Entry 7XUG (electron microscopy, 3.57 A resolution); this record covers chains I and J of the 8 polymer chains in the assembly.

== Chain I ==
Molecule: DNA-directed RNA polymerase subunit beta
From: Escherichia coli (strain K12)
Notes: EC 2.7.7.6
UniProtKB: P0A8V2 (RPOB_ECOLI); residues 1-1342 here = UniProt positions 1-1342
Amino-acid sequence (1342 residues; row label = number of the first residue in the row):
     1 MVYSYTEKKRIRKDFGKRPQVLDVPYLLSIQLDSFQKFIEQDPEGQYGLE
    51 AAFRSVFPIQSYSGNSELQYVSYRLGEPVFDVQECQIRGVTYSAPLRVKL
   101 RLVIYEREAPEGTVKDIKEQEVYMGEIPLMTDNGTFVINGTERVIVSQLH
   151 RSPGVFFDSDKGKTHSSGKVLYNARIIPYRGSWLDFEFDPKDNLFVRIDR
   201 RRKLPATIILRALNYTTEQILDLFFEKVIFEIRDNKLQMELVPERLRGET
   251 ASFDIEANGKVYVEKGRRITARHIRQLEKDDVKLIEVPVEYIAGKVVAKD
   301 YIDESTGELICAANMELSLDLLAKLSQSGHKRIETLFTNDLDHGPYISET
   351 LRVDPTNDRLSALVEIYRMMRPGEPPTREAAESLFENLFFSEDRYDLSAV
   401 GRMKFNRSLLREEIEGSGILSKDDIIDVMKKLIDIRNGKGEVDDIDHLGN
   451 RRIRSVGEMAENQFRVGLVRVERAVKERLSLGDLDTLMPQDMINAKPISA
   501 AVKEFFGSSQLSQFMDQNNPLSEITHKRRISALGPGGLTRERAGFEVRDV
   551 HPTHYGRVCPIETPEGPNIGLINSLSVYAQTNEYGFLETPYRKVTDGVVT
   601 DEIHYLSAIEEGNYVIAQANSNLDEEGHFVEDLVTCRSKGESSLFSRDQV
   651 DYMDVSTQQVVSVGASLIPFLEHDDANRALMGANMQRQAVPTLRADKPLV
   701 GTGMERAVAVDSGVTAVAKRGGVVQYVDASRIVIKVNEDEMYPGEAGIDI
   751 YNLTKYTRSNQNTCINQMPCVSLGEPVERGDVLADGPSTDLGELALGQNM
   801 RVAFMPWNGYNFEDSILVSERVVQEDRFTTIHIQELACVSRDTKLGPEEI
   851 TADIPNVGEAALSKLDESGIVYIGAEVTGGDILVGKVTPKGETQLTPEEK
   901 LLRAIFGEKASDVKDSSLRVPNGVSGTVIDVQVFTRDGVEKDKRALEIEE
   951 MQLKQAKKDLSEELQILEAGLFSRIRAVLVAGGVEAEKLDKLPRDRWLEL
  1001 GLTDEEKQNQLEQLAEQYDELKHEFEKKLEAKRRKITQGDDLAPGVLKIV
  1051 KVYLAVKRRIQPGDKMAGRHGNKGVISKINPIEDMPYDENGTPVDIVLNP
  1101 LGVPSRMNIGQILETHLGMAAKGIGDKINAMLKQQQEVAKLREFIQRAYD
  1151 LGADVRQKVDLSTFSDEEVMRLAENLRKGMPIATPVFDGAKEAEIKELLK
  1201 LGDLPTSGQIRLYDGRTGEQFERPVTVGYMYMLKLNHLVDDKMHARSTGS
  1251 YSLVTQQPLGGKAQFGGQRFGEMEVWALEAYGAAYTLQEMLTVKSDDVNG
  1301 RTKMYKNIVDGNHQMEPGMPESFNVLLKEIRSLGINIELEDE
Not modelled in the structure: 1, 890-914, 1342
Curated features (UniProtKB/Swiss-Prot):
  - modified residue (N6-acetyllysine): K1022, K1200
  - mutagenesis: I561 (I561S: Resistant to antibiotics salinamide A and B), I569 (I569S: Resistant to antibiotics salinamide A and B), A665 (A665E: Resistant to antibiotics salinamide A and B), D675 (D675A/G: Resistant to antibiotics salinamide A and B), N677 (N677H/K: Resistant to antibiotics salinamide A and B), L680 (L680M: Resistant to antibiotics salinamide A and B), E813 (E813K: Disrupts the enzyme's active center)

== Chain J ==
Molecule: DNA-directed RNA polymerase subunit beta'
From: Escherichia coli (strain K12)
Notes: EC 2.7.7.6
UniProtKB: P0A8T7 (RPOC_ECOLI); residue numbers follow UniProt; this construct covers 1-1407
Amino-acid sequence (1430 residues; each row starts with the number of its first residue):
     1 VKDLLKFLKAQTKTEEFDAIKIALASPDMIRSWSFGEVKKPETINYRTFK
    51 PERDGLFCARIFGPVKDYECLCGKYKRLKHRGVICEKCGVEVTQTKVRRE
   101 RMGHIELASPTAHIWFLKSLPSRIGLLLDMPLRDIERVLYFESYVVIEGG
   151 MTNLERQQILTEEQYLDALEEFGDEFDAKMGAEAIQALLKSMDLEQECEQ
   201 LREELNETNSETKRKKLTKRIKLLEAFVQSGNKPEWMILTVLPVLPPDLR
   251 PLVPLDGGRFATSDLNDLYRRVINRNNRLKRLLDLAAPDIIVRNEKRMLQ
   301 EAVDALLDNGRRGRAITGSNKRPLKSLADMIKGKQGRFRQNLLGKRVDYS
   351 GRSVITVGPYLRLHQCGLPKKMALELFKPFIYGKLELRGLATTIKAAKKM
   401 VEREEAVVWDILDEVIREHPVLLNRAPTLHRLGIQAFEPVLIEGKAIQLH
   451 PLVCAAYNADFDGDQMAVHVPLTLEAQLEARALMMSTNNILSPANGEPII
   501 VPSQDVVLGLYYMTRDCVNAKGEGMVLTGPKEAERLYRSGLASLHARVKV
   551 RITEYEKDANGELVAKTSLKDTTVGRAILWMIVPKGLPYSIVNQALGKKA
   601 ISKMLNTCYRILGLKPTVIFADQIMYTGFAYAARSGASVGIDDMVIPEKK
   651 HEIISEAEAEVAEIQEQFQSGLVTAGERYNKVIDIWAAANDRVSKAMMDN
   701 LQTETVINRDGQEEKQVSFNSIYMMADSGARGSAAQIRQLAGMRGLMAKP
   751 DGSIIETPITANFREGLNVLQYFISTHGARKGLADTALKTANSGYLTRRL
   801 VDVAQDLVVTEDDCGTHEGIMMTPVIEGGDVKEPLRDRVLGRVTAEDVLK
   851 PGTADILVPRNTLLHEQWCDLLEENSVDAVKVRSVVSCDTDFGVCAHCYG
   901 RDLARGHIINKGEAIGVIAAQSIGEPGTQLTMRTFHIGGAASRAAAESSI
   951 QVKNKGSIKLSNVKSVVNSSGKLVITSRNTELKLIDEFGRTKESYKVPYG
  1001 AVLAKGDGEQVAGGETVANWDPHTMPVITEVSGFVRFTDMIDGQTITRQT
  1051 DELTGLSSLVVLDSAERTAGGKDLRPALKIVDAQGNDVLIPGTDMPAQYF
  1101 LPGKAIVQLEDGVQISSGDTLARIPQESGGTKDITGGLPRVADLFEARRP
  1151 KEPAILAEISGIVSFGKETKGKRRLVITPVDGSDPYEEMIPKWRQLNVFE
  1201 GERVERGDVISDGPEAPHDILRLRGVHAVTRYIVNEVQDVYRLQGVKIND
  1251 KHIEVIVRQMLRKATIVNAGSSDFLEGEQVEYSRVKIANRELEANGKVGA
  1301 TYSRDLLGITKASLATESFISAASFQETTRVLTEAAVAGKRDELRGLKEN
  1351 VIVGRLIPAGTGYAYHQDRMRRRAAGEAPAAPQVTAEDASASLAELLNAG
  1401 LGGSDNELELEVLFQGPSSGHHHHHHHHHH
Not modelled in the structure: 1-15, 934-944, 1127-1134, 1374-1430
Construct notes: conflict V1 (Met in P0A8T7); expression tag (1408-1430)
Metal / ion sites: Zn2+ site 1: C70, C72, C85, C88; Mg2+: D460, D462, D464 (shared with 1 residue of chain R); Zn2+ site 2: C814, C888, C895, C898
Curated features (UniProtKB/Swiss-Prot):
  - binding site (Zn(2+)): C70, C72, C85, C88, C814, C888, C895, C898
  - binding site (Mg(2+)): D460, D462, D464
  - modified residue: K983 (N6-acetyllysine)
  - mutagenesis: Q504 (Q504P: Resistant to antibiotics salinamide A and B), N690 (N690D: Resistant to antibiotics salinamide A and B), M697 (M697V: Resistant to antibiotics salinamide A and B), A735 (A735T: Resistant to antibiotics salinamide A and B), R738 (R738C/H/P/S: Resistant to antibiotics salinamide A and B), A748 (A748E: Resistant to antibiotics salinamide A and B), P758 (P758S/T: Resistant to antibiotics salinamide A and B), F763 (F763C: Resistant to antibiotics salinamide A and B), S775 (S775A: Resistant to antibiotics salinamide A and B), A779 (A779T/V: Resistant to antibiotics salinamide A and B), R780 (R780C: Resistant to antibiotics salinamide A and B), G782 (G782A/C: Resistant to antibiotics salinamide A and B), 1 further mutagenesis entry in UniProt

== How chain I and chain J interact ==
Residue-residue contacts - 293 pairs, chain I then chain J:
  F545(I) - D785(J)
  F545(I) - L788(J)  hydrophobic
  F545(I) - R933(J)
  R548(I) - R780(J)  hydrogen bond (backbone-side chain)
  R548(I) - L788(J)
  D549(I) - P750(J)
  V550(I) - H777(J)  hydrogen bond (backbone-side chain)
  H551(I) - H777(J)
  P552(I) - H777(J)
  Y555(I) - V769(J)
  Y555(I) - L770(J)  hydrophobic
  Y555(I) - F773(J)
  P560(I) - F773(J)  hydrophobic
  P560(I) - T776(J)
  P560(I) - R780(J)
  I561(I) - Y772(J)  hydrophobic
  I561(I) - T776(J)
  T563(I) - R780(J)
  G566(I) - A787(J)
  I569(I) - L783(J)  hydrophobic
  G570(I) - R780(J)
  Q618(I) - L770(J)
  N620(I) - N768(J)
  N620(I) - V769(J)
  E641(I) - K749(J)
  S642(I) - I755(J)
  S642(I) - T757(J)  hydrogen bond
  S642(I) - L770(J)
  T657(I) - V769(J)
  V660(I) - V769(J)  hydrophobic
  V660(I) - F773(J)  hydrophobic
  L671(I) - Y772(J)
  E672(I) - G766(J)
  E672(I) - L767(J)
  H673(I) - F763(J)
  H673(I) - R764(J)
  D674(I) - F763(J)
  D674(I) - Y772(J)
  D675(I) - Y772(J)  hydrogen bond (backbone-side chain)
  A676(I) - Y772(J)
  A676(I) - A779(J)  hydrophobic
  N677(I) - A779(J)
  N677(I) - L783(J)
  A679(I) - Y772(J)
  L680(I) - L783(J)  hydrophobic
  F804(I) - S638(J)  hydrogen bond (backbone-side chain)
  P806(I) - D505(J)
  P806(I) - A633(J)
  P806(I) - A637(J)
  N808(I) - P359(J)
  N808(I) - A633(J)
  G809(I) - V357(J)
  G809(I) - P359(J)
  G809(I) - F629(J)
  Y810(I) - V357(J)
  Y810(I) - P359(J)
  Y810(I) - Y360(J)
  F812(I) - P451(J)  hydrophobic
  F812(I) - Q504(J)  hydrogen bond (backbone-side chain)
  F812(I) - D505(J)
  F812(I) - F629(J)  hydrophobic
  E813(I) - D460(J)
  E813(I) - F461(J)
  E813(I) - Q504(J)  hydrogen bond
  D814(I) - D460(J)
  D814(I) - F461(J)
  D814(I) - D462(J)
  S815(I) - V357(J)
  S815(I) - F461(J)
  R841(I) - G257(J)
  Q1061(I) - K445(J)
  K1065(I) - D462(J)
  K1073(I) - D462(J)
  G1074(I) - F461(J)
  V1075(I) - F461(J)  hydrogen bond (backbone-backbone)
  I1076(I) - T356(J)
  S1077(I) - T356(J)
  S1077(I) - V357(J)
  N1099(I) - Q504(J)
  N1099(I) - D505(J)  hydrogen bond
  P1100(I) - A637(J)
  P1100(I) - V639(J)  hydrophobic
  L1101(I) - Q504(J)
  L1101(I) - D505(J)
  L1101(I) - L508(J)  hydrophobic
  L1101(I) - M725(J)  hydrophobic
  L1101(I) - R731(J)
  P1104(I) - M725(J)  hydrophobic
  P1104(I) - Q736(J)
  S1105(I) - R731(J)  hydrogen bond
  S1105(I) - Q736(J)
  R1106(I) - R731(J)
  M1107(I) - Q739(J)
  M1107(I) - L740(J)  hydrophobic
  I1109(I) - M644(J)  hydrophobic
  I1109(I) - L740(J)  hydrophobic
  L1113(I) - I641(J)  hydrophobic
  H1116(I) - I641(J)
  F1187(I) - L767(J)
  F1187(I) - Y772(J)  hydrophobic
  E1192(I) - R764(J)
  S1207(I) - D642(J)
  Q1209(I) - G640(J)
  Q1209(I) - D643(J)
  F1221(I) - A633(J)
  F1221(I) - R634(J)
  E1222(I) - Y512(J)  hydrogen bond
  E1222(I) - S635(J)
  E1222(I) - G636(J)
  R1223(I) - S635(J)
  R1223(I) - G636(J)
  R1223(I) - F719(J)  hydrogen bond (side chain-backbone)
  R1223(I) - S721(J)  hydrogen bond
  R1223(I) - M724(J)
  V1225(I) - S638(J)
  T1226(I) - S638(J)  hydrogen bond (backbone-side chain)
  T1226(I) - V639(J)  hydrogen bond (side chain-backbone)
  T1226(I) - G640(J)
  V1239(I) - K445(J)
  D1240(I) - K445(J)
  K1242(I) - R352(J)
  K1242(I) - Q465(J)
  M1243(I) - R352(J)
  M1243(I) - K445(J)
  H1244(I) - G351(J)
  H1244(I) - R352(J)  hydrogen bond (backbone-backbone)
  A1245(I) - S350(J)
  A1245(I) - G351(J)
  A1245(I) - M372(J)  hydrophobic
  A1245(I) - E375(J)
  R1246(I) - D348(J)  salt bridge
  R1246(I) - Y349(J)  hydrogen bond (backbone-backbone)
  R1246(I) - S350(J)  hydrogen bond (backbone-backbone)
  S1247(I) - D348(J)
  S1247(I) - Y349(J)
  S1247(I) - E375(J)
  S1247(I) - P379(J)
  T1248(I) - Y349(J)
  Y1251(I) - D348(J)  hydrogen bond
  L1253(I) - R99(J)  hydrogen bond (backbone-side chain)
  V1254(I) - R99(J)  hydrogen bond (backbone-side chain)
  V1254(I) - P251(J)
  T1255(I) - R337(J)
  T1255(I) - N341(J)  hydrogen bond
  Q1257(I) - N341(J)  hydrogen bond (side chain-backbone)
  Q1257(I) - K345(J)
  Q1257(I) - R346(J)
  P1258(I) - R346(J)
  P1258(I) - D348(J)
  L1259(I) - R346(J)
  G1260(I) - R346(J)
  F1265(I) - E375(J)
  G1267(I) - R346(J)  hydrogen bond (backbone-side chain)
  G1267(I) - V347(J)
  Q1268(I) - R346(J)
  Q1268(I) - V347(J)  hydrogen bond (backbone-backbone)
  Q1268(I) - S350(J)  hydrogen bond (backbone-side chain)
  Q1268(I) - G351(J)
  Q1268(I) - R352(J)
  R1269(I) - R339(J)  hydrogen bond (side chain-backbone)
  R1269(I) - Q340(J)  hydrogen bond (side chain-backbone)
  R1269(I) - G344(J)  hydrogen bond (side chain-backbone)
  R1269(I) - K345(J)
  R1269(I) - R346(J)
  F1270(I) - G344(J)
  F1270(I) - K345(J)  hydrogen bond (backbone-backbone)
  F1270(I) - V347(J)  hydrophobic
  F1270(I) - H469(J)
  E1272(I) - R339(J)
  E1272(I) - L343(J)
  M1273(I) - T428(J)
  E1274(I) - N424(J)
  E1274(I) - A426(J)
  E1274(I) - T428(J)
  E1274(I) - I434(J)
  V1275(I) - L343(J)
  W1276(I) - R798(J)
  W1276(I) - V801(J)
  W1276(I) - V917(J)
  W1276(I) - Q921(J)  hydrogen bond (backbone-side chain)
  A1277(I) - T428(J)
  A1277(I) - R431(J)
  A1277(I) - I434(J)  hydrophobic
  A1277(I) - Q921(J)
  L1278(I) - M484(J)  hydrophobic
  E1279(I) - A914(J)
  E1279(I) - V917(J)
  E1279(I) - L1347(J)
  E1279(I) - V1351(J)
  A1280(I) - R431(J)
  A1280(I) - I918(J)  hydrophobic
  A1280(I) - Q921(J)
  Y1281(I) - R431(J)  hydrogen bond (side chain-backbone)
  Y1281(I) - L432(J)
  Y1281(I) - I434(J)  hydrogen bond (side chain-backbone)
  Y1281(I) - Q435(J)
  Y1281(I) - L483(J)
  Y1281(I) - M484(J)  hydrophobic
  Y1281(I) - N489(J)  hydrogen bond
  G1282(I) - G1360(J)
  G1282(I) - T1361(J)  hydrogen bond (backbone-backbone)
  A1283(I) - E479(J)
  A1283(I) - M484(J)  hydrophobic
  A1284(I) - E479(J)
  A1284(I) - L1356(J)
  A1284(I) - I1357(J)
  A1284(I) - T1361(J)  hydrogen bond (backbone-side chain)
  A1284(I) - G1362(J)
  Y1285(I) - E475(J)
  Y1285(I) - E479(J)  hydrogen bond (backbone-side chain)
  Y1285(I) - T1361(J)
  T1286(I) - A476(J)
  T1286(I) - E479(J)  hydrogen bond (backbone-side chain)
  L1287(I) - I1357(J)  hydrophobic
  Q1288(I) - G1354(J)
  Q1288(I) - L1356(J)
  E1289(I) - P471(J)
  E1289(I) - L472(J)  hydrogen bond (side chain-backbone)
  E1289(I) - T473(J)  hydrogen bond
  E1289(I) - A476(J)
  M1290(I) - V347(J)
  L1291(I) - K345(J)  hydrogen bond (backbone-side chain)
  L1291(I) - V1351(J)  hydrophobic
  L1291(I) - G1354(J)
  T1292(I) - G1354(J)
  K1294(I) - V347(J)
  K1294(I) - D348(J)  hydrogen bond (backbone-backbone)
  K1294(I) - Y349(J)
  K1294(I) - V470(J)  hydrogen bond (side chain-backbone)
  K1294(I) - L472(J)
  S1295(I) - K345(J)
  S1295(I) - R346(J)  hydrogen bond (side chain-backbone)
  D1296(I) - K345(J)  salt bridge
  M1304(I) - T473(J)
  Y1305(I) - Y349(J)
  Y1305(I) - P379(J)  hydrophobic
  Y1305(I) - Y382(J)
  I1308(I) - P379(J)  hydrophobic
  V1309(I) - G383(J)
  V1309(I) - I394(J)  hydrophobic
  H1313(I) - F380(J)
  H1313(I) - L474(J)
  M1315(I) - T473(J)
  M1319(I) - V1353(J)
  P1320(I) - K345(J)
  P1320(I) - V1353(J)
  E1321(I) - R99(J)  hydrogen bond (backbone-side chain)
  S1322(I) - N341(J)  hydrogen bond (side chain-backbone)
  S1322(I) - L342(J)
  F1323(I) - L342(J)  hydrophobic
  V1325(I) - R99(J)
  L1326(I) - F338(J)  hydrophobic
  L1326(I) - L342(J)  hydrophobic
  K1328(I) - E100(J)
  K1328(I) - L249(J)
  E1329(I) - L327(J)
  E1329(I) - M330(J)
  I1330(I) - I331(J)  hydrophobic
  R1331(I) - W33(J)
  R1331(I) - P243(J)
  S1332(I) - P243(J)
  S1332(I) - L245(J)
  S1332(I) - L327(J)
  L1333(I) - W115(J)  hydrophobic
  L1333(I) - P243(J)
  L1333(I) - L327(J)  hydrophobic
  G1334(I) - L24(J)
  G1334(I) - A25(J)  hydrogen bond (backbone-backbone)
  G1334(I) - H113(J)  hydrogen bond (backbone-side chain)
  I1335(I) - I22(J)  hydrophobic
  I1335(I) - A23(J)
  I1335(I) - W115(J)  hydrophobic
  I1335(I) - A1336(J)  hydrophobic
  N1336(I) - K21(J)
  N1336(I) - I22(J)
  N1336(I) - A23(J)  hydrogen bond (backbone-backbone)
  N1336(I) - L24(J)
  N1336(I) - A25(J)
  N1336(I) - W33(J)
  I1337(I) - I20(J)  hydrophobic
  I1337(I) - K21(J)
  E1338(I) - I20(J)
  E1338(I) - K21(J)  hydrogen bond (backbone-backbone)
  E1338(I) - M29(J)
  L1339(I) - F17(J)  hydrophobic
  L1339(I) - A19(J)
  E1340(I) - F17(J)
  E1340(I) - D18(J)
  E1340(I) - A19(J)  hydrogen bond (backbone-backbone)
  E1340(I) - K21(J)
  E1340(I) - R1341(J)
  D1341(I) - F17(J)
  D1341(I) - D18(J)
Interface residues without a listed pair, chain I (159 interface residues in all): S166, R267, G544, E546, H554, C559, N573, T635, R637, M805, W807, N811, K844, P1062, G1063, V1103, I1112, K1196, E1219, P1224, G1271, Q1314
Interface residues without a listed pair, chain J (177 interface residues in all): E16, R47, M102, F116, D248, S353, V354, I355, K371, L376, K378, L422, H430, A446, Q448, G463, A467, Q477, S503, Y537, R538, A632, N720, A730, G732, I737, D751, E765, S775, K781, A784, T797, D802, E1052, K1151, F1319, L1332, I1352

== Overview ==
159 residues of chain I face 177 of chain J across their interface, with 51 hydrogen bonds and 2 salt bridges.
Polar contacts include R1246(I)-D348(J), D1296(I)-K345(J) and R548(I)-R780(J).
Here chain I is DNA-directed RNA polymerase subunit beta and chain J is DNA-directed RNA polymerase subunit
beta', both from Escherichia coli (strain K12). Entry 7XUG (cryo-EM structure of HK022 putRNA-less E.coli RNA
polymerase elongation complex) was determined by electron microscopy (same publication as 7XUE and 7XUI).
